PDB entry 8K4D | X-ray diffraction, 3.52 A resolution | chains A and B of the 3 polymer chains in the assembly

== Chain A ==
Molecule: Cohesin subunit SA-2
Organism: Homo sapiens
UniProtKB: Q8N3U4 (STAG2_HUMAN); residue numbers follow UniProt; this construct covers 81-1060
Sequence (980 residues; numbered 81 to 1060; the number before each row is that of its first residue):
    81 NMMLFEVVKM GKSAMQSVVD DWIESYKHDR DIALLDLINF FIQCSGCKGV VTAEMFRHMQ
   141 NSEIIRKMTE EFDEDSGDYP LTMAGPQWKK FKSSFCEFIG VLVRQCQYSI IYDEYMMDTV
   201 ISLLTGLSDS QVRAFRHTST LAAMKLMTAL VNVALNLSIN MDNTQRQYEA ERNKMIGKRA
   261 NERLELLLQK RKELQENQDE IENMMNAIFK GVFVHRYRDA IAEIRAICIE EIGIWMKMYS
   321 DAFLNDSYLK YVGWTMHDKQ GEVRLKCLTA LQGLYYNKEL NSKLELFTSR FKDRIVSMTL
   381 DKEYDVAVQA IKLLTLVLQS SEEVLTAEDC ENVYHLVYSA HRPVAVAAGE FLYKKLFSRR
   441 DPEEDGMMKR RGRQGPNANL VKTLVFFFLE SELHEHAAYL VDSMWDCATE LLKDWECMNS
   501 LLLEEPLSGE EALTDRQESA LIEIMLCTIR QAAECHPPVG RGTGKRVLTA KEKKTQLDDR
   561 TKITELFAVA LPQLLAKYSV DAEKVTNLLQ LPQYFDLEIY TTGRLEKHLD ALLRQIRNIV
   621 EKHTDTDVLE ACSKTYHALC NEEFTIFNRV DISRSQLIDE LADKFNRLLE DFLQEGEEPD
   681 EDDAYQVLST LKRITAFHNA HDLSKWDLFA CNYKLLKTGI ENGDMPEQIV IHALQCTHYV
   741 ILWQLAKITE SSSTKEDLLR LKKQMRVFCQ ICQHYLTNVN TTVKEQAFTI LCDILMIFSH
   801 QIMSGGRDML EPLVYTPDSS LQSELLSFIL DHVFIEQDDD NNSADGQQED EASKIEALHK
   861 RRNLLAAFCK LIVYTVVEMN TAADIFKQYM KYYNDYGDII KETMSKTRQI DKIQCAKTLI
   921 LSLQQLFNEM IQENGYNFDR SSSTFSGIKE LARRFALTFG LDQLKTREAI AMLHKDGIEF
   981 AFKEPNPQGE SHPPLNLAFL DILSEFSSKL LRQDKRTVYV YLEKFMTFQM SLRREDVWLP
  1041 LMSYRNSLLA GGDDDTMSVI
Not modelled in the structure: 81-82, 255-259, 439-453, 509-511, 749-750, 838-847, 960-963, 991-993, 1033-1036, 1049-1060
UniProt features mapped onto this chain:
  - modified residue: Lys-607 (N6-acetyllysine), Ser-1058 (Phosphoserine)
  - natural variant: Tyr-159 (Y159C: In MKMS), Ser-327 (S327N: In MKMS), Arg-604 (R604Q: In MKMS; uncertain significance), Lys-1009 (K1009N: In MKMS)

== Chain B ==
Molecule: 64-kDa C-terminal product
Organism: Homo sapiens
UniProtKB: O60216 (RAD21_HUMAN); residue numbers follow UniProt; this construct covers 281-420
Sequence (141 residues; row label = number of the first residue in the row):
   280 MVDPVEPMPT MTDQTTLVPN EEEAFALEPI DITVKETKAK RKRKLIVDSV KELDSKTIRA
   340 QLSDYSDIVT TLDLAPPTKK LMMWKETGGV EKLFSLPAQP LWNNRLLKLF TRCLTPLVPE
   400 DLRKRRKGGE ADNLDEFLKE F
Not modelled in the structure: 280-321, 395-420
Construct notes: initiating methionine (280)
UniProt features mapped onto this chain:
  - modified residue: Thr-394 (Phosphothreonine)
  - cross-link: Lys-418 (Glycyl lysine isopeptide (Lys-Gly) (interchain with G-Cter in SUMO2))
  - natural variant: Pro-376 (P376R: In CDLS4)
  - mutagenesis: Asp-282 (D282E: No effect on cleavage by caspase-3 or caspase-7)

== Chain A / chain B interface ==
Pairs across the interface (144; chain A residue first):
  Thr-149(A) / Arg-322(B)  hydrogen bond (backbone-side chain)
  Glu-150(A) / Arg-322(B)
  Phe-152(A) / Arg-322(B)
  Phe-152(A) / Leu-324(B)  hydrophobic
  Glu-154(A) / Arg-322(B)  salt bridge
  Glu-154(A) / Lys-323(B)  hydrogen bond (side chain-backbone)
  Glu-154(A) / Leu-324(B)
  Gly-157(A) / Lys-323(B)
  Gly-157(A) / Ile-325(B)
  Asp-209(A) / Lys-330(B)  salt bridge
  Gln-211(A) / Val-326(B)
  Gln-211(A) / Asp-327(B)  hydrogen bond (backbone-backbone)
  Val-212(A) / Leu-324(B)  hydrophobic
  Val-212(A) / Ile-325(B)
  Arg-213(A) / Ile-325(B)  hydrogen bond (backbone-backbone)
  Arg-213(A) / Asp-327(B)  salt bridge
  Arg-216(A) / Asp-327(B)  salt bridge
  Arg-216(A) / Lys-330(B)
  His-295(A) / Glu-331(B)
  Arg-296(A) / Lys-330(B)
  Arg-298(A) / Glu-331(B)
  Arg-298(A) / Leu-332(B)  hydrogen bond (backbone-backbone)
  Arg-298(A) / Asp-333(B)
  Arg-298(A) / Ser-334(B)  hydrogen bond
  Arg-298(A) / Ile-337(B)
  Asp-299(A) / Lys-330(B)
  Asp-299(A) / Leu-332(B)
  Ala-300(A) / Val-329(B)
  Ala-300(A) / Lys-330(B)  hydrogen bond (backbone-backbone)
  Ala-300(A) / Leu-332(B)  hydrophobic
  Ile-301(A) / Asp-327(B)
  Trp-334(A) / Leu-341(B)
  His-337(A) / Gln-340(B)
  His-337(A) / Leu-341(B)
  His-337(A) / Ile-347(B)
  Asp-338(A) / Gln-340(B)
  Asp-338(A) / Ile-347(B)
  Lys-339(A) / Gln-340(B)
  Lys-339(A) / Asp-343(B)  hydrogen bond (side chain-backbone)
  Lys-339(A) / Tyr-344(B)
  Lys-339(A) / Asp-346(B)  salt bridge
  Lys-339(A) / Ile-347(B)
  Arg-344(A) / Ile-347(B)
  Arg-374(A) / Tyr-344(B)
  Arg-374(A) / Ile-347(B)
  Arg-374(A) / Val-348(B)
  Ser-377(A) / Tyr-344(B)
  Leu-380(A) / Val-348(B)
  Leu-380(A) / Thr-349(B)  hydrogen bond (backbone-backbone)
  Leu-380(A) / Thr-350(B)
  Leu-380(A) / Leu-351(B)  hydrophobic
  Asp-381(A) / Ile-347(B)
  Lys-382(A) / Asp-346(B)
  Lys-382(A) / Ile-347(B)  hydrogen bond (backbone-backbone)
  Lys-382(A) / Val-348(B)
  Lys-382(A) / Thr-349(B)
  Tyr-384(A) / Asp-352(B)
  His-415(A) / Leu-351(B)
  Leu-416(A) / Leu-351(B)  hydrophobic
  Tyr-418(A) / Leu-353(B)  hydrophobic
  Tyr-418(A) / Ala-354(B)  hydrogen bond (backbone-backbone)
  Ser-419(A) / Leu-351(B)
  Ser-419(A) / Asp-352(B)
  Ser-419(A) / Ala-354(B)
  Ala-420(A) / Asp-352(B)  hydrogen bond (backbone-backbone)
  Ala-420(A) / Ala-354(B)
  Leu-473(A) / Pro-356(B)
  His-474(A) / Ala-354(B)  hydrogen bond (side chain-backbone)
  His-474(A) / Pro-355(B)  hydrogen bond (side chain-backbone)
  His-474(A) / Pro-356(B)
  Glu-475(A) / Pro-356(B)  hydrogen bond (backbone-backbone)
  Glu-475(A) / Thr-357(B)
  His-476(A) / Pro-355(B)
  His-476(A) / Pro-356(B)  hydrogen bond (side chain-backbone)
  His-476(A) / Thr-357(B)
  His-476(A) / Lys-358(B)
  His-476(A) / Met-361(B)
  Tyr-479(A) / Ala-354(B)  hydrophobic
  Tyr-479(A) / Pro-355(B)
  Tyr-479(A) / Met-361(B)
  Glu-523(A) / Lys-358(B)  salt bridge
  Val-539(A) / Met-361(B)
  Asn-587(A) / Lys-358(B)
  Asp-627(A) / Lys-359(B)  salt bridge
  Glu-630(A) / Trp-381(B)
  Lys-634(A) / Trp-381(B)
  His-637(A) / Asn-382(B)  hydrogen bond
  Ala-696(A) / Trp-381(B)
  Asn-699(A) / Pro-379(B)  hydrogen bond (side chain-backbone)
  Asn-699(A) / Leu-380(B)
  Asn-699(A) / Trp-381(B)  hydrogen bond (side chain-backbone)
  Asn-699(A) / Asn-382(B)  hydrogen bond (backbone-backbone)
  Asn-699(A) / Leu-385(B)
  Ala-700(A) / Asn-382(B)  hydrogen bond (backbone-side chain)
  Gln-735(A) / Gln-378(B)
  Tyr-739(A) / Gln-378(B)  hydrogen bond
  Leu-742(A) / Leu-380(B)  hydrophobic
  Leu-742(A) / Leu-385(B)
  Leu-742(A) / Leu-388(B)
  Trp-743(A) / Asn-382(B)
  Trp-743(A) / Leu-385(B)  hydrophobic
  Gln-786(A) / Gln-378(B)  hydrogen bond
  Thr-789(A) / Ala-377(B)
  Thr-789(A) / Gln-378(B)
  Asp-793(A) / Pro-376(B)
  Asp-793(A) / Ala-377(B)  hydrogen bond (side chain-backbone)
  Asp-793(A) / Gln-378(B)  hydrogen bond (side chain-backbone)
  Met-796(A) / Phe-389(B)  hydrophobic
  Met-796(A) / Cys-392(B)
  Ile-797(A) / Leu-388(B)
  Ile-797(A) / Phe-389(B)  hydrophobic
  Ile-797(A) / Cys-392(B)  hydrogen bond (backbone-side chain)
  Gln-801(A) / Cys-392(B)
  Gln-801(A) / Thr-394(B)
  Ser-804(A) / Thr-394(B)
  Arg-807(A) / Arg-391(B)
  Ala-852(A) / Leu-360(B)
  Ile-855(A) / Leu-360(B)  hydrophobic
  Glu-856(A) / Thr-357(B)
  Glu-856(A) / Lys-359(B)
  Glu-856(A) / Leu-360(B)
  His-859(A) / Trp-363(B)  hydrogen bond (side chain-backbone)
  Arg-862(A) / Gly-368(B)
  Arg-862(A) / Leu-372(B)
  Asn-863(A) / Trp-363(B)
  Asn-863(A) / Leu-372(B)
  Asn-863(A) / Ala-377(B)
  Ala-866(A) / Leu-372(B)  hydrophobic
  Ala-867(A) / Ala-377(B)  hydrophobic
  Cys-869(A) / Phe-373(B)
  Lys-870(A) / Leu-372(B)
  Lys-870(A) / Phe-373(B)
  Lys-870(A) / Leu-375(B)  hydrogen bond (side chain-backbone)
  Lys-870(A) / Pro-376(B)
  Lys-870(A) / Ala-377(B)
  Lys-870(A) / Phe-389(B)
  Tyr-874(A) / Cys-392(B)
  Tyr-874(A) / Leu-393(B)
  Tyr-874(A) / Thr-394(B)
  Asp-898(A) / Val-369(B)
  Ile-899(A) / Val-369(B)  hydrophobic
  Ile-899(A) / Leu-372(B)  hydrophobic
  Ile-899(A) / Phe-373(B)  hydrophobic
  Glu-902(A) / Val-369(B)
Other interface residues (no listed pair), chain A (88 interface residues in all): Asp-153, Ser-156, Ser-210, Arg-305, Ala-478, Pro-538, Ser-633, His-701, His-738, Leu-745, Ala-746, Ile-802, Lys-860, Val-873, Thr-903
Other interface residues (no listed pair), chain B (57 interface residues in all): Lys-364, Glu-365, Gly-367, Arg-384

== In short ==
88 residues of chain A and 57 residues of chain B are in contact, with 28 hydrogen bonds and 7 salt bridges.
Polar contacts include Glu-154(A)/Arg-322(B), Asp-209(A)/Lys-330(B) and Arg-213(A)/Asp-327(B). UniProt lists
one mutagenesis site on chain B.
Chain A is Cohesin subunit SA-2 and chain B is 64-kDa C-terminal product, both from Homo sapiens; the
structure, Structure of the SA2/Scc1/CENP_U complex, was determined by X-ray diffraction.
